2WFF - chains 1 and 3 of the 4 polymer chains in the assembly; structure by X-ray diffraction, 4.00 A resolution.

Chain 1:
Molecule: P1
Organism: Equine rhinitis a virus
Notes: fragment: capsid protein vp1, residues 537-782
UniProt: B9VV85 (B9VV85_9PICO); residues 1-246 here correspond to UniProt positions 537-782 (UniProt number = residue number + 536)
Sequence (246 residues; numbered 1 to 246; the number before each row is that of its first residue):
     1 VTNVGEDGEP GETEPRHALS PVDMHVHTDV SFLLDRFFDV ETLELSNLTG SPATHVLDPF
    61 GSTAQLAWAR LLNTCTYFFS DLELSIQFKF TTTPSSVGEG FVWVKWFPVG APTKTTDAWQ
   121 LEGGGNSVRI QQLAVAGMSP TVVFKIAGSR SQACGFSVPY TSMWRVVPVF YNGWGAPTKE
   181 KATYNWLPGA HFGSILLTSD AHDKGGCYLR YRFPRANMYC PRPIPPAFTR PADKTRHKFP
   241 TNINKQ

Chain 3:
Molecule: P1
Organism: Equine rhinitis a virus
Notes: fragment: capsid protein vp3, residues 311-536
UniProt: B9VV85 (B9VV85_9PICO); residues 1-226 here correspond to UniProt positions 311-536 (UniProt number = residue number + 310)
Sequence (226 residues; numbered 1 to 226; the number before each row is that of its first residue):
     1 APIRVVSVPE SDSFMSSVPD NSTPLYPKVV VPPRQVPGRF TNFIDVAKQT YSFCSISGKP
    61 YFEVTNTSGD EPLFQMDVSL SAAELHGTYV ASLSSFFAQY RGSLNFNFIF TGAAATKAKF
   121 LVAFVPPHSA APKTRDEAMA CIHAVWDVGL NSAFSFNVPY SSPADFMAVY SAEATVVNVS
   181 GWLQVYALTA LTSTDIAVNS KGRVLVAVSA GPDFSLRHPV DLPDKQ
Differences from the reference sequence: conflict Lys59 (Arg369 in B9VV85)

Interface between chain 1 and chain 3:
Contacting residue pairs - 180 pairs, chain 1 then chain 3:
  Val1(1) with Phe154(3); Ser155(3), hydrogen bond (backbone-backbone)
  Thr2(1) with Asn151(3); Phe154(3)
  Asn3(1) with Asn107(3); Asn151(3); Ser152(3); Ala153(3), hydrogen bond (backbone-backbone); Phe154(3)
  Val4(1) with Asn151(3)
  Gly5(1) with Ile109(3); Ala153(3)
  Glu6(1) with Ile109(3)
  Gly8(1) with Tyr51(3), hydrogen bond (backbone-side chain)
  Pro10(1) with Gln49(3); Thr50(3); Tyr51(3); Asn107(3), hydrogen bond (backbone-side chain); Ser209(3)
  Gly11(1) with Asn107(3); Ser155(3); Ser209(3), hydrogen bond (backbone-side chain)
  Glu12(1) with Asn105(3); Ser155(3), hydrogen bond (backbone-side chain)
  Thr13(1) with Asn105(3); Ser155(3), hydrogen bond; Phe156(3), hydrogen bond (side chain-backbone); Asn157(3), hydrogen bond (side chain-backbone)
  Glu14(1) with Asn157(3)
  Pro15(1) with Asn157(3); Pro159(3), hydrophobic
  Ala18(1) with Asp213(3)
  Leu19(1) with Arg101(3); Tyr160(3), hydrophobic; Asp213(3)
  Ser20(1) with Arg101(3), hydrogen bond (backbone-side chain)
  Pro21(1) with Arg101(3), hydrogen bond (backbone-side chain)
  Asp23(1) with Phe166(3); Ser215(3), hydrogen bond; Leu216(3); Arg217(3)
  His25(1) with Ile44(3); Lys48(3); Phe214(3); Ser215(3); Leu216(3)
  His27(1) with Phe97(3); Arg217(3); His218(3); Pro219(3)
  Thr28(1) with Asn42(3), hydrogen bond; Phe43(3), hydrogen bond (backbone-backbone); Ile44(3); Phe97(3); Leu216(3)
  Asp29(1) with Thr41(3); Asn42(3), hydrogen bond (backbone-side chain)
  Val30(1) with Phe40(3), hydrophobic; Thr41(3), hydrogen bond (backbone-backbone); Phe43(3), hydrophobic
  Leu33(1) with Pro219(3), hydrophobic
  Arg36(1) with Ser16(3)
  Phe37(1) with Phe14(3), hydrophobic; Ser16(3); Ser22(3)
  Gln65(1) with Leu222(3)
  Leu66(1) with Leu222(3)
  Ala67(1) with Phe96(3)
  Arg70(1) with Ser92(3), hydrogen bond (side chain-backbone); Phe96(3); Leu222(3)
  Leu71(1) with Phe43(3), hydrophobic
  Thr74(1) with Phe40(3); Phe43(3)
  Cys75(1) with Phe40(3), hydrophobic
  Tyr77(1) with Val36(3), hydrophobic
  Phe79(1) with Val31(3), hydrophobic; Arg34(3)
  Glu83(1) with Asn21(3); Ser22(3), hydrogen bond
  Ser85(1) with Phe14(3)
  Gln87(1) with Phe14(3)
  Trp106(1) with Tyr26(3), hydrophobic
  Pro108(1) with Tyr26(3)
  Pro140(1) with Leu25(3); Tyr26(3)
  Val142(1) with Leu25(3), hydrophobic
  Arg150(1) with Asp12(3)
  Ser151(1) with Asp12(3)
  Gly155(1) with Thr23(3)
  Phe156(1) with Ser22(3); Thr23(3); Leu25(3), hydrophobic
  Ser157(1) with Thr23(3), hydrogen bond (backbone-backbone); Pro24(3); Leu25(3)
  Pro159(1) with Tyr26(3); Val29(3), hydrophobic
  Tyr160(1) with Val29(3); Val31(3), hydrophobic
  Arg165(1) with Pro32(3); Pro33(3); Arg34(3); Gln35(3)
  Arg210(1) with Phe14(3)
  Arg212(1) with Ser17(3); Val18(3), hydrogen bond (side chain-backbone)
  Arg215(1) with Arg34(3)
  Asn217(1) with Arg39(3), hydrogen bond
  Met218(1) with Arg39(3); Phe40(3), hydrogen bond (backbone-backbone); Phe43(3), hydrophobic
  Tyr219(1) with Arg34(3), hydrogen bond; Val36(3); Gly38(3); Arg39(3)
  Cys220(1) with Val36(3), hydrophobic; Pro37(3); Gly38(3), hydrogen bond (backbone-backbone)
  Pro221(1) with Gly38(3); Phe40(3), hydrophobic; Val46(3), hydrophobic
  Arg222(1) with Tyr89(3)
  Ile224(1) with Tyr89(3), hydrophobic; Ser92(3); Leu93(3), hydrophobic; Phe96(3), hydrophobic
  Pro226(1) with Ser92(3)
  Ala227(1) with Lys225(3)
  Phe228(1) with His86(3), hydrogen bond (backbone-side chain); Ser95(3); Tyr170(3); Leu222(3), hydrophobic; Pro223(3), hydrophobic; Asp224(3); Lys225(3); Gln226(3)
  Thr229(1) with His86(3), hydrogen bond (backbone-side chain); Lys225(3); Gln226(3), hydrogen bond (side chain-backbone)
  Arg230(1) with Ser55(3), hydrogen bond; Ala83(3), hydrogen bond (side chain-backbone); Glu84(3), salt bridge; His86(3)
  Pro231(1) with Ala83(3), hydrophobic
  Ala232(1) with Ala83(3)
  Asp233(1) with Ser57(3); Ala83(3); Glu84(3)
  Lys234(1) with Phe74(3); Gln75(3), hydrogen bond (side chain-backbone); Met76(3); Asp77(3), hydrogen bond (backbone-backbone); Ala83(3); Glu84(3), salt bridge
  Thr235(1) with Asp77(3); Ala82(3); Ala83(3), hydrogen bond (backbone-backbone)
  Arg236(1) with Asp77(3); Ala82(3); Ser171(3); Ala172(3), hydrogen bond (side chain-backbone); Ala174(3); Val179(3)
  His237(1) with Ser81(3), hydrogen bond (backbone-backbone); Ser171(3); Ala172(3); Gln226(3)
  Lys238(1) with Ser171(3); Ala172(3); Glu173(3)
  Phe239(1) with Ser81(3); Tyr170(3), hydrophobic; Ser171(3), hydrogen bond (backbone-backbone); Gln226(3)
  Ile243(1) with Val177(3), hydrophobic
  Asn244(1) with Ala172(3); Thr175(3)
  Lys245(1) with Glu173(3), salt bridge; Ala174(3), hydrogen bond (side chain-backbone)
Other interface residues (no listed pair), chain 1 (86 interface residues in all): Val22, Val26, Met138, Ser139, Met163, Val166, Pro223, Pro225, Thr241
Other interface residues (no listed pair), chain 3 (90 interface residues in all): Asp20, Ile56, Ser79, Gly87, Ala168, Val220, Asp221

Summary:
The interface between chain 1 and chain 3 involves 86 residues on one side and 90 on the other; the contacts
include 36 hydrogen bonds and 3 salt bridges. Polar contacts include Arg230(1)-Glu84(3), Lys234(1)-Glu84(3)
and Lys245(1)-Glu173(3).
Chain 1 is P1 and chain 3 is P1, both from Equine rhinitis a virus; the structure, Equine Rhinitis A Virus,
was determined by X-ray diffraction, deposited together with 2WS9.
